PDB entry 7O1M | X-ray diffraction, 2.89 A resolution | chains D and A

# Chain D
Protein: Putative acyltransferase Rv0859
Source organism: Mycobacterium tuberculosis H37Rv
Notes: EC 2.3.1.-
Reference sequence: O53871 (Y0859_MYCTU); residue numbers follow UniProt; this construct covers 1-403
Sequence (403 residues; row label = number of the first residue in the row):
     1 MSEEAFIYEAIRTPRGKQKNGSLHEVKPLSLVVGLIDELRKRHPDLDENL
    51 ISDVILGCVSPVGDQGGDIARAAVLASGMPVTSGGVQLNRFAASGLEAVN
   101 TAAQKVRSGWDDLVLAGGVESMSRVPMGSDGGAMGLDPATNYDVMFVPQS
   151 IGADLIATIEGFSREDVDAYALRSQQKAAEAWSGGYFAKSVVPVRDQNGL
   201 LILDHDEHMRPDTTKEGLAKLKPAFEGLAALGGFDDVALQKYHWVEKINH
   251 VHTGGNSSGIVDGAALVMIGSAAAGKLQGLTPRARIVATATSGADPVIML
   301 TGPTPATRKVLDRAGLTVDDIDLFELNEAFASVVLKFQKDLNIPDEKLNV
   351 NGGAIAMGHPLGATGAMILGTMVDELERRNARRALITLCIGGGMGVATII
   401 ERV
Disordered / not traced: 1
Construct notes: engineered mutation Ala92 (Cys in O53871)
What the authors report for this chain:
  - catalytic residues: His359 (citing earlier work)

# Chain A
Protein: 3-hydroxyacyl-CoA dehydrogenase
Source organism: Mycobacterium tuberculosis H37Rv
Notes: EC 1.1.1.35
Reference sequence: O53872 (O53872_MYCTU); residue numbers follow UniProt; this construct covers 1-720
Sequence (736 residues; numbered -15 to 720; the number before each row is that of its first residue; numbers below 1 keep their minus sign (Met-15 is residue -15)):
   -15 MGSSHHHHHHSQDPNSMPDNTIQWDKDADGIVTLTMDDPSGSTNVMNEAY
    35 IESMGKAVDRLVAEKDSITGVVVASAKKTFFAGGDVKTMIQARPEDAGDV
    85 FNTVETIKRQLRTLETLGKPVVAAINGAALGGGLEIALACHHRIAADVKG
   135 SQLGLPEVTLGLLPGGGGVTRTVRMFGIQNAFVSVLAQGTRFKPAKAKEI
   185 GLVDELVATVEELVPAAKAWIKEELKANPDGAGVQPWDKKGYKMPGGTPS
   235 SPGLAAILPSFPSNLRKQLKGAPMPAPRAILAAAVEGAQVDFDTASRIES
   285 RYFASLVTGQVAKNMMQAFFFDLQAINAGGSRPEGIGKTPIKRIGVLGAG
   335 MMGAGIAYVSAKAGYEVVLKDVSLEAAAKGKGYSEKLEAKALERGRTTQE
   385 RSDALLARITPTADAADFKGVDFVIEAVFENQELKHKVFGEIEDIVEPNA
   435 ILGSNTSTLPITGLATGVKRQEDFIGIAFFSPVDKMPLVEIIKGEKTSDE
   485 ALARVFDYTLAIGKTPIVVNDSRGFFTSRVIGTFVNEALAMLGEGVEPAS
   535 IEQAGSQAGYPAPPLQLSDELNLELMHKIAVATRKGVEDAGGTYQPHPAE
   585 AVVEKMIELGRSGRLKGAGFYEYADGKRSGLWPGLRETFKSGSSQPPLQD
   635 MIDRMLFAEALETQKCLDEGVLTSTADANIGSIMGIGFPPWTGGSAQFIV
   685 GYSGPAGTGKAAFVARARELAAAYGDRFLPPESLLS
Disordered / not traced: -15 to -13, -7 to 0
Construct notes: initiating methionine (-15); expression tag (-14 to 0); engineered mutation Ala462 (His in O53872)
What the authors report for this chain:
  - catalytic residues: Glu119, Glu141 (citing earlier work)

# Chain D / chain A interface
Pairs across the interface (47):
  Gly135(D) - Pro243(A)
  Leu136(D) - Ala239(A)
  Leu136(D) - Leu242(A)
  Asp137(D) - Glu270(A)
  Pro138(D) - Pro246(A)  hydrophobic
  Pro138(D) - Leu265(A)  hydrophobic
  Pro138(D) - Val269(A)  hydrophobic
  Ala139(D) - Glu270(A)
  Ala139(D) - Tyr286(A)
  Asn141(D) - Pro243(A)
  Asn141(D) - Pro246(A)
  Tyr142(D) - Pro246(A)
  Tyr142(D) - Leu249(A)  hydrophobic
  Tyr142(D) - Arg250(A)  hydrogen bond (backbone-side chain)
  Tyr142(D) - Leu253(A)
  Tyr142(D) - Arg262(A)
  Asp143(D) - Arg262(A)  salt bridge
  Met145(D) - Arg250(A)
  Leu231(D) - Ala240(A)
  Leu231(D) - Ile241(A)  hydrophobic
  Leu231(D) - Ser244(A)
  Gly232(D) - Ser244(A)
  Gly232(D) - Ser247(A)  hydrogen bond (backbone-side chain)
  Gly232(D) - Asn248(A)  hydrogen bond (backbone-side chain)
  Gly233(D) - Ser247(A)
  Gly233(D) - Asn248(A)
  Gly233(D) - Lys251(A)
  Phe234(D) - Pro243(A)
  Phe234(D) - Ser244(A)
  Phe234(D) - Ser247(A)
  Asp236(D) - Lys251(A)  salt bridge
  Val237(D) - Ser247(A)
  Leu239(D) - Gln537(A)  hydrogen bond (backbone-side chain)
  Gln240(D) - Arg250(A)  hydrogen bond (side chain-backbone)
  Gln240(D) - Lys254(A)
  Gln240(D) - Gly255(A)
  Gln240(D) - Gln537(A)
  Gln240(D) - Gln541(A)  hydrogen bond (backbone-side chain)
  His243(D) - Ala533(A)
  His243(D) - Ser534(A)  hydrogen bond
  His243(D) - Gln537(A)
  His243(D) - Leu632(A)
  Trp244(D) - Glu531(A)
  Trp244(D) - Ala533(A)
  Trp244(D) - Ser534(A)
  Glu246(D) - Gly614(A)
  Glu246(D) - Leu615(A)  hydrogen bond (side chain-backbone)
Also at the interface, not in a pair above, chain D (24 interface residues in all): Phe146, Leu228, Asp235, Val245
Also at the interface, not in a pair above, chain A (31 interface residues in all): Pro233, Ala256, Ala266

# Overview
The interface between chain D and chain A involves 24 residues on one side and 31 on the other, with 8
hydrogen bonds and 2 salt bridges. Among the polar pairs are Asp143(D)-Arg262(A), Asp236(D)-Lys251(A) and
Tyr142(D)-Arg250(A). From the paper: catalytic residues His359(D) and Glu119(A) among others.
Chain D is Putative acyltransferase Rv0859 and chain A is 3-hydroxyacyl-CoA dehydrogenase, both from
Mycobacterium tuberculosis H37Rv; the structure, Structure of Mycobacterium tuberculosis beta-oxidation
trifunctional enzyme alpha-H462A, beta-C92A mutant, was determined by X-ray diffraction (same publication as
7O1G, 7O1I, 7O1J, 7O1K, 7O1L, 7O4Q and 4 further entries).
